Entry 7CM3 (electron microscopy, 3.10 A resolution); this record covers chains A and B.

[Chain A]
Name: Sodium leak channel non-selective protein
Organism: Homo sapiens
Reference sequence: Q8IZF0 (NALCN_HUMAN); numbering as in UniProt (aligned over 1-1738)
Sequence (1765 residues; numbered 1 to 1765; the number before each row is that of its first residue):
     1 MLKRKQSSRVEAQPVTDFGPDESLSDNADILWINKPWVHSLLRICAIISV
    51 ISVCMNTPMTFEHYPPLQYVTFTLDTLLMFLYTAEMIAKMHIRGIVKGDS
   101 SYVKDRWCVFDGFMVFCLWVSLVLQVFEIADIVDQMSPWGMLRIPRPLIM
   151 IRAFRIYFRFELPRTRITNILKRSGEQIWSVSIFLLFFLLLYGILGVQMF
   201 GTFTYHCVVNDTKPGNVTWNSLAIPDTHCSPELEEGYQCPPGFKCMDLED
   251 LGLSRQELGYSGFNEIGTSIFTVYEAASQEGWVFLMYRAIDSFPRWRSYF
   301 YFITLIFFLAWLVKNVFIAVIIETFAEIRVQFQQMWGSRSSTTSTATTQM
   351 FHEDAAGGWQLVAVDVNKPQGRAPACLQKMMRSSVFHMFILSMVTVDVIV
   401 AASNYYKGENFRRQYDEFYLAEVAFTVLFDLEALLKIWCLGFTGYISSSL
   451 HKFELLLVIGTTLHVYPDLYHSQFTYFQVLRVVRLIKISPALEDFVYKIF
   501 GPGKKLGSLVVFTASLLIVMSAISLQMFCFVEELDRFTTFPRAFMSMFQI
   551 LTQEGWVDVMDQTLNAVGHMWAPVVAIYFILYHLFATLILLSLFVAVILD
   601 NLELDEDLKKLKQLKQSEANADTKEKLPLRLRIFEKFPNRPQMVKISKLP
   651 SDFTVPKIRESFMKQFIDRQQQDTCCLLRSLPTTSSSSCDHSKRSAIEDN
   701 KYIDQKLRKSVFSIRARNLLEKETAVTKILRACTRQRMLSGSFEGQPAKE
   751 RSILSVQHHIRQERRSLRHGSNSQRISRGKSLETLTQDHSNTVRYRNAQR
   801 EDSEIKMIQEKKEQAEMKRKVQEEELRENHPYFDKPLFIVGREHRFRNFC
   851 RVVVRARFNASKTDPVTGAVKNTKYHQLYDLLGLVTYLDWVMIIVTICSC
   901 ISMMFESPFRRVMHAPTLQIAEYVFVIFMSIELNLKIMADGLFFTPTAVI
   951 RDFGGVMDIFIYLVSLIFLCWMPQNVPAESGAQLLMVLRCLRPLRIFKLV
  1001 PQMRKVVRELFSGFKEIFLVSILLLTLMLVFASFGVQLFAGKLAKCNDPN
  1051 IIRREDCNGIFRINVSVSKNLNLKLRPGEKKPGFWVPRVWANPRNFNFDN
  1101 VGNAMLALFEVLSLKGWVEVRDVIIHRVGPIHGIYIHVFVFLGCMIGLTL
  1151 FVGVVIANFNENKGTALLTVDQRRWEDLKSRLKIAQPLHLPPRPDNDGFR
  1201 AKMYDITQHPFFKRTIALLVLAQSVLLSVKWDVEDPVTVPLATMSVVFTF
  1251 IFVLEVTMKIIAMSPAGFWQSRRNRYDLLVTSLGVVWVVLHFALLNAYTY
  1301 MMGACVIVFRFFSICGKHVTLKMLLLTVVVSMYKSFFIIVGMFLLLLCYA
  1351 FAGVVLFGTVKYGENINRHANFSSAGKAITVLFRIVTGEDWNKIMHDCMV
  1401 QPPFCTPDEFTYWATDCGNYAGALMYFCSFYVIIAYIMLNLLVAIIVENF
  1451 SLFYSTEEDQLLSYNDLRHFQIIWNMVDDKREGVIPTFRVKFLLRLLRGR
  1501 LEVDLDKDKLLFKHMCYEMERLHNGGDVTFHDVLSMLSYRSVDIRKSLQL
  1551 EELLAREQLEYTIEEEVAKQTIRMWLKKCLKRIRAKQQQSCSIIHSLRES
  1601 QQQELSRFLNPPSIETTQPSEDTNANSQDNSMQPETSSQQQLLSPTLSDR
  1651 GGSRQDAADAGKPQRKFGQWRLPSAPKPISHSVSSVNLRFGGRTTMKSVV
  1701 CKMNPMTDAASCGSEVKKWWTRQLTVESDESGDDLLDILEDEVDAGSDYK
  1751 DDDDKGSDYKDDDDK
Disordered / not traced: 1-30, 95-102, 337-372, 618-845, 860-871, 1579-1588, 1603-1765
Sequence notes: expression tag (1739-1765)
UniProt features mapped onto this chain:
  - glycosylation (N-linked (GlcNAc...) asparagine): Asn210, Asn216, Asn1064
  - natural variant: Gln177 (Q177P: In CLIFAHDD), Leu312 (L312I: In CLIFAHDD; L312V: Found in patients with neurodevelopmental disease and hypotonia; uncertain significance), Val313 (V313G: In CLIFAHDD), Phe317 (F317C: Found in patients with distal arthrogryposis and central hypertonia; uncertain significance), Leu509 (L509S: In CLIFAHDD and IHPRF1), Tyr578 (Y578S: In CLIFAHDD and IHPRF1), Leu590 (L590F: In CLIFAHDD), Val595 (V595F: Found in patients with distal arthrogryposis and central hypertonia; uncertain significance), Val1020 (V1020F: Found in patients with neurodevelopmental disease and hypotonia; uncertain significance), Thr1165 (T1165P: In CLIFAHDD), Arg1181 (R1181Q: In CLIFAHDD; uncertain significance), Trp1287 (W1287L: In IHPRF1), 1 further natural variant entry in UniProt
  - mutagenesis: Arg146 (R146Q: Affects voltage sensitivity), Arg152 (R152Q: Affects voltage sensitivity), Arg155 (R155Q: Affects voltage sensitivity), Glu280 (E280A: Drastically more sensitive to Ca(2+) block), Phe325 (F325A: Increases channel activity), Ile328 (I328W: Increases channel activity), Phe332 (F332A: No effect on the channel activity), Arg481 (R481Q: Exhibits altered current kinetics), Arg484 (R484Q: Does not exhibited altered current kinetics), Lys487 (K487Q: Does not exhibited altered current kinetics), Lys504 (K504D/A: Decreases channel activity), Lys505 (K505A: Decreases channel activity), 11 further mutagenesis entries in UniProt
Disulfide bonds: Cys207-Cys239, Cys229-Cys245, Cys1046-Cys1057, Cys1405-Cys1417
Covalently attached groups: N-acetylglucosamine (NAG) linked to Asn210, Asn216, Asn1064
Ligand contacts:
  - 1,2-diacyl-sn-glycero-3-phosphocholine (PC1), molecule 1: Pro138, Met141, Met527, Phe528, Phe530, Val531, Ala566, Val567, Trp571, Val574, Val575, Tyr578, Leu581
  - 1,2-diacyl-sn-glycero-3-phosphocholine (PC1), molecule 2: Phe160, Glu161, Leu162, Leu171, Ile178, Ile321, Thr324, Phe325, Ile328, Phe332, Pro502, Lys504, Lys505, Ser508, Leu509, Phe512, Phe585, Ile589, Val597
  - 1,2-diacyl-sn-glycero-3-phosphocholine (PC1), molecule 3: Ile183, Leu186, Phe187, Lys1213, Arg1214, Ala1217, Leu1221, Val1225, Arg1273, Ile1314, Lys1317, His1318, Leu1321, Arg1468
  - 1,2-diacyl-sn-glycero-3-phosphocholine (PC1), molecule 4: Tyr299, Ile303, Ile1339, Met1342, Phe1343, Leu1346, Ser1374, Gly1376, Lys1377, Ile1379, Thr1380, Phe1383
  - 1,2-diacyl-sn-glycero-3-phosphocholine (PC1), molecule 5: Thr395, Ile399, Ser403, Tyr405, Leu1029, Asn1100, Gly1102, Met1105
  - 1,2-diacyl-sn-glycero-3-phosphocholine (PC1), molecule 6: Thr539, Pro541, Arg542, Phe544, Met545, Asp1122, Ile1125, His1126, Pro1130, His1137
  - 1,2-diacyl-sn-glycero-3-phosphocholine (PC1), molecule 7: Gln877, Asp880, Leu881, Leu884, Ile897, Val1000, Gln1002, Met1332, Tyr1333, Phe1336, Phe1337, Val1340, Phe1343, Leu1344
  - 1,2-diacyl-sn-glycero-3-phosphocholine (PC1), molecule 8: Asp952, Phe953, Gly954, Leu994, Phe997, Arg1004, Val1007, Arg1008, Phe1011, Leu1345
  - 1,2-diacyl-sn-glycero-3-phosphocholine (PC1), molecule 9: Phe953, Met957, Ser980, Gly981, Gln983, Leu984, Val987, Leu988, Leu991, Leu994, Cys1348, Tyr1349, Ala1352, Leu1356, Gly1422, Met1425, Tyr1426
  - 1,2-diacyl-sn-glycero-3-phosphocholine (PC1), molecule 10: Ser1021, Leu1025, Met1028, Gly1102, Phe1109, Tyr1420, Ala1421, Leu1424, Met1425, Ser1429, Val1432, Ile1433
From the paper describing this entry:
  - post-translational modification sites: Asn210, Asn216, Asn1064
  - specificity-determining residues: Glu280, Glu554, Lys1115, Glu1389 (proposed by the authors, not directly observed)
  - contacts within the chain: Trp311-Leu1439, Lys314-Leu588, Leu591-Met1145, Leu1148-Tyr1436
  - binding site for 1,2-diacyl-sn-glycero-3-phosphocholine: Phe325, Ile328, Lys504, Lys505
  - disease-associated variants - T1165P, R1181Q (citing earlier work)

[Chain B]
Name: Transmembrane protein FAM155A
Organism: Homo sapiens
Reference sequence: B1AL88 (F155A_HUMAN); numbering as in UniProt (aligned over 1-458)
Sequence (485 residues; numbered 1 to 485; the number before each row is that of its first residue):
     1 MTRGAWMCRQYDDGLKIWLAAPRENEKPFIDSERAQKWRLSLASLLFFTV
    51 LLSDHLWFCAEAKLTRARDKEHQQQQRQQQQQQQQQRQRQQQQQQRRQQE
   101 PSWPALLASMGESSPAAQAHRLLSASSSPTLPPSPGDGGGGGGKGNRGKD
   151 DRGKALFLGNSAKPVWRLETCYPQGASSGQCFTVENADAVCARNWSRGAA
   201 GGDGQEVRSKHPTPLWNLSDFYLSFCNSYTLWELFSGLSSPNTLNCSLDV
   251 VLKEGGEMTTCRQCVEAYQDYDHHAQEKYEEFESVLHKYLQSEEYSVKSC
   301 PEDCKIVYKAWLCSQYFEVTQFNCRKTIPCKQYCLEVQTRCPFILPDNDE
   351 VIYGGLSSFICTGLYETFLTNDEPECCDVRREEKSNNPSKGTVEKSGSCH
   401 RTSLTVSSATRLCNSRLKLCVLVLILLHTVLTASAAQNTAGLSFGGINTL
   451 EENSTNEELEDEVDAGSDYKDDDDKGSDYKDDDDK
Disordered / not traced: 1-191, 250-258, 383-485
Sequence notes: expression tag (459-485)
UniProt features mapped onto this chain:
  - glycosylation: Asn217 (N-linked (GlcNAc...) asparagine)
Disulfide bonds: Cys226-Cys313, Cys246-Cys261, Cys304-Cys341, Cys324-Cys377, Cys330-Cys376, Cys334-Cys361
Covalently attached groups: N-acetylglucosamine (NAG) linked to Asn217
From the paper describing this entry:
  - post-translational modification sites: Asn217
  - binding site for N-acetylglucosamine: Glu350

[How chain A and chain B interact]
Contacting residue pairs - 105 pairs, chain A then chain B:
  Val209(A) - Lys288(B)
  Asn220(A) - Lys288(B)  hydrogen bond (backbone-side chain)
  Leu222(A) - Lys288(B)
  Ala223(A) - Lys288(B)
  Ala223(A) - Leu290(B)  hydrophobic
  Ile224(A) - Val285(B)
  Ile224(A) - Lys288(B)  hydrogen bond (backbone-backbone)
  Pro225(A) - Lys288(B)
  Pro225(A) - Tyr289(B)
  Pro225(A) - Leu290(B)
  Thr227(A) - Leu290(B)
  Pro240(A) - Leu290(B)  hydrophobic
  Phe243(A) - His287(B)
  Phe243(A) - Lys288(B)
  Phe243(A) - Leu290(B)  hydrophobic
  Tyr406(A) - Leu364(B)
  Tyr406(A) - Tyr365(B)  hydrophobic
  Glu409(A) - Leu364(B)
  Asn1047(A) - Tyr353(B)  hydrogen bond (backbone-side chain)
  Asn1047(A) - Ile360(B)
  Pro1049(A) - Glu350(B)
  Pro1049(A) - Val351(B)  hydrophobic
  Pro1049(A) - Tyr353(B)
  Arg1054(A) - Leu364(B)
  Arg1054(A) - Glu366(B)  salt bridge
  Ile1060(A) - Lys278(B)
  Ile1060(A) - Trp311(B)  hydrophobic
  Arg1062(A) - Glu281(B)  salt bridge
  Ile1063(A) - Pro346(B)  hydrophobic
  Ile1063(A) - Ser358(B)
  Asn1064(A) - Pro346(B)
  Asn1064(A) - Asp347(B)  hydrogen bond (backbone-backbone)
  Val1065(A) - Ile344(B)  hydrophobic
  Val1065(A) - Leu345(B)
  Val1065(A) - Asp347(B)
  Ser1066(A) - Leu345(B)  hydrogen bond (backbone-backbone)
  Ser1066(A) - Pro346(B)
  Ser1066(A) - Asp347(B)
  Lys1069(A) - Asp347(B)  salt bridge
  Lys1069(A) - Asn348(B)  hydrogen bond (side chain-backbone)
  Lys1081(A) - Asp347(B)  salt bridge
  Lys1081(A) - Asp349(B)  salt bridge
  Gly1083(A) - Glu281(B)
  Gly1083(A) - Val285(B)
  Phe1084(A) - Phe282(B)  hydrophobic
  Phe1084(A) - Tyr308(B)
  Phe1084(A) - Ser358(B)
  Trp1085(A) - Lys278(B)
  Trp1085(A) - Glu281(B)  hydrogen bond
  Trp1085(A) - Tyr308(B)  hydrogen bond (backbone-side chain)
  Trp1085(A) - Trp311(B)
  Val1086(A) - Ser358(B)
  Pro1087(A) - Trp311(B)
  Pro1087(A) - Phe359(B)
  Pro1087(A) - Ile360(B)
  Pro1087(A) - Cys361(B)  hydrophobic
  Val1089(A) - Ile360(B)
  Val1089(A) - Cys361(B)
  Trp1090(A) - Gly363(B)
  Trp1090(A) - Leu364(B)
  Asn1092(A) - Leu356(B)
  Asn1092(A) - Leu364(B)
  Pro1093(A) - Gly354(B)
  Arg1094(A) - Phe343(B)
  Arg1094(A) - Gly354(B)  hydrogen bond (backbone-backbone)
  Arg1094(A) - Gly355(B)  hydrogen bond (side chain-backbone)
  Arg1094(A) - Leu356(B)
  Asn1095(A) - Gly354(B)  hydrogen bond (backbone-backbone)
  Asn1095(A) - Gly355(B)
  Asp1099(A) - Tyr365(B)
  Asp1122(A) - Ile352(B)
  Val1123(A) - Ile352(B)  hydrophobic
  His1126(A) - Ile352(B)
  Arg1127(A) - Ile352(B)  hydrogen bond (side chain-backbone)
  Thr1359(A) - Val297(B)
  Lys1361(A) - Tyr295(B)
  Lys1361(A) - Gln338(B)
  Lys1361(A) - Thr339(B)
  Lys1361(A) - Cys341(B)  hydrogen bond (side chain-backbone)
  Tyr1362(A) - Gln291(B)
  Tyr1362(A) - Glu294(B)
  Tyr1362(A) - Tyr295(B)  hydrogen bond (backbone-backbone)
  Tyr1362(A) - Phe343(B)
  Gly1363(A) - Phe343(B)
  Glu1364(A) - Phe343(B)
  Glu1364(A) - Gly355(B)
  Arg1368(A) - Gln291(B)
  Arg1368(A) - Glu294(B)
  Pro1403(A) - Leu335(B)
  Pro1403(A) - Gln338(B)
  Pro1403(A) - Thr339(B)  hydrogen bond (backbone-side chain)
  Phe1404(A) - Gln338(B)
  Phe1404(A) - Thr339(B)
  Phe1404(A) - Ile360(B)  hydrophobic
  Cys1405(A) - Thr339(B)
  Thr1406(A) - Lys298(B)
  Thr1406(A) - Thr339(B)
  Pro1407(A) - Lys298(B)
  Asp1408(A) - Lys298(B)  salt bridge
  Trp1413(A) - Val297(B)
  Ala1414(A) - Val297(B)
  Ala1414(A) - Lys298(B)  hydrogen bond (backbone-side chain)
  Thr1415(A) - Lys298(B)
  Asp1416(A) - Ser296(B)  hydrogen bond
  Asp1416(A) - Val297(B)
Also at the interface, not in a pair above, chain A (62 interface residues in all): Cys207, Tyr237, Phe909, Ala1044, Lys1045, Lys1080, Ala1091, Asn1367
Also at the interface, not in a pair above, chain B (47 interface residues in all): Ser299, Leu312, Gln315, Ser357, Thr362

[Overview]
62 residues of chain A face 47 of chain B across their interface, with 17 hydrogen bonds and 6 salt bridges.
Polar contacts include Arg1054(A)-Glu366(B), Arg1062(A)-Glu281(B) and Lys1069(A)-Asp347(B). The paper reports
a binding site for 1,2-diacyl-sn-glycero-3-phosphocholine at Phe325(A), Ile328(A) and Lys504(A) among others;
a binding site for N-acetylglucosamine at Glu350(B).
Chain A is Sodium leak channel non-selective protein and chain B is Transmembrane protein FAM155A, both from
Homo sapiens; the structure, Cryo-EM structure of human NALCN in complex with FAM155A, was determined by
electron microscopy.
